9L22 - chains A and I of the 12 polymer chains in the assembly; structure by electron microscopy, 3.00 A resolution.

Chain A:
Protein: Histone H3.3
From: Homo sapiens
UniProt: P84243 (H33_HUMAN); residues 1-135 here correspond to UniProt positions 2-136 (UniProt number = residue number + 1)
Sequence (135 residues; each row starts with the number of its first residue):
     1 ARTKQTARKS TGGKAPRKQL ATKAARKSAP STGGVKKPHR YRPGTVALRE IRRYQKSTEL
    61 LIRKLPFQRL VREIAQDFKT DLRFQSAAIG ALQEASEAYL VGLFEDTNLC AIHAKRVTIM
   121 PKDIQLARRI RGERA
Unresolved in the structure: 1-37
UniProt features mapped onto this chain:
  - site: Ser31 (Interaction with ZMYND11)
  - modified residue: Arg2 (Asymmetric dimethylarginine), Thr3 (Phosphothreonine), Lys4 (Allysine), Gln5 (5-glutamyl dopamine), Thr6 (Phosphothreonine), Arg8 (Citrulline), Lys9 (N6,N6,N6-trimethyllysine), Ser10 (ADP-ribosylserine), Thr11 (Phosphothreonine), Lys14 (N6-(2-hydroxyisobutyryl)lysine), Arg17 (Asymmetric dimethylarginine), Lys18 (N6-(2-hydroxyisobutyryl)lysine), Lys23 (N6-(2-hydroxyisobutyryl)lysine), Arg26 (Citrulline), Lys27 (N6,N6,N6-trimethyllysine), Ser28 (ADP-ribosylserine), Ser31 (Phosphoserine), Lys36 (N6,N6,N6-trimethyllysine), Lys37 (N6-methyllysine), Tyr41 (Phosphotyrosine) and 9 more in UniProt
  - lipidation: Lys18 (N6-decanoyllysine)

Chain I:
Molecule: 601 dna_r
From: Homo sapiens
Sequence (189 nucleotides; each row starts with the number of its first residue; numbers below 1 keep their minus sign (DA-94 is residue -94)):
   -94 ATCAGCGACA CCGGCACTGG AATCGGATGT ATATATCTGA CACGTGCCTG GAGACTAGGG
   -34 AGTAATCCCC TTGGCGGTTA AAACGCGGGG GACAGCGCGT ACGTGCGTTT AAGCGGTGCT
    26 AGAGCTGTCT ACGACCAATT GAGCGGCCTC GGCACCGGGA TTCTCGATGG CATCCGGCAT
    86 CACCCGGAT
Unresolved in the structure: -94 to -87, 85-94

Interface between chain A and chain I:
Residue-residue contacts - 19 pairs, chain A then chain I:
  Arg40(A) - DG-8(I)  base contact
  Arg40(A) - DG71(I)  phosphate contact
  Tyr41(A) - DC70(I)  phosphate contact
  Arg42(A) - DG-5(I)  salt bridge to the phosphate
  Arg42(A) - DC70(I)  phosphate contact
  Arg42(A) - DG71(I)  salt bridge to the phosphate
  Thr45(A) - DC70(I)  hydrogen bond to the phosphate
  Arg63(A) - DA-14(I)  sugar contact
  Arg72(A) - DT-23(I)  salt bridge to the phosphate
  Arg83(A) - DT-24(I)  sugar contact
  Arg83(A) - DT-23(I)  phosphate contact
  Phe84(A) - DT-24(I)  phosphate contact
  Phe84(A) - DT-23(I)  phosphate contact
  Gln85(A) - DT-24(I)  phosphate contact
  Ser86(A) - DT-24(I)  phosphate contact
  Arg116(A) - DA-3(I)  phosphate contact
  Arg116(A) - DC-2(I)  phosphate contact
  Val117(A) - DA-3(I)  hydrogen bond to the phosphate
  Thr118(A) - DA-3(I)  phosphate contact
Also at the interface, not in a pair above, chain A (16 interface residues in all): His39, Pro43, Met120
Also at the interface, not in a pair above, chain I (11 interface residues in all): DG-4, DT69

Summary:
16 residues of chain A face 11 of chain I across their interface, with 2 hydrogen bonds and 3 salt bridges.
Among the polar pairs are Thr45(A)-DC70(I), Val117(A)-DA-3(I) and Arg42(A)-DG-5(I).
Chain A is Histone H3.3 and chain I is 601 dna_r, both from Homo sapiens; the structure, hDEK-nucleosome
complex (conformation 2), was determined by electron microscopy, deposited together with 9L1X.
